2IS4 - chains D and B of the 4 polymer chains in the assembly; structure by X-ray diffraction, 2.60 A resolution.

# Chain D
Molecule: 26-nt DNA strand
Sequence (26 nucleotides; numbered 1 to 26; the number before each row is that of its first residue):
     1 TCGAGCACTG CAGTGCTCGT TGTTTA
Disordered / not traced: 1

# Chain B
Protein: DNA helicase II
From: Escherichia coli
Notes: EC 3.6.1.-
Reference sequence: P03018 (UVRD_ECOLI); numbering as in UniProt (aligned over 1-680)
Amino-acid sequence (680 residues; numbered 1 to 680; the number before each row is that of its first residue):
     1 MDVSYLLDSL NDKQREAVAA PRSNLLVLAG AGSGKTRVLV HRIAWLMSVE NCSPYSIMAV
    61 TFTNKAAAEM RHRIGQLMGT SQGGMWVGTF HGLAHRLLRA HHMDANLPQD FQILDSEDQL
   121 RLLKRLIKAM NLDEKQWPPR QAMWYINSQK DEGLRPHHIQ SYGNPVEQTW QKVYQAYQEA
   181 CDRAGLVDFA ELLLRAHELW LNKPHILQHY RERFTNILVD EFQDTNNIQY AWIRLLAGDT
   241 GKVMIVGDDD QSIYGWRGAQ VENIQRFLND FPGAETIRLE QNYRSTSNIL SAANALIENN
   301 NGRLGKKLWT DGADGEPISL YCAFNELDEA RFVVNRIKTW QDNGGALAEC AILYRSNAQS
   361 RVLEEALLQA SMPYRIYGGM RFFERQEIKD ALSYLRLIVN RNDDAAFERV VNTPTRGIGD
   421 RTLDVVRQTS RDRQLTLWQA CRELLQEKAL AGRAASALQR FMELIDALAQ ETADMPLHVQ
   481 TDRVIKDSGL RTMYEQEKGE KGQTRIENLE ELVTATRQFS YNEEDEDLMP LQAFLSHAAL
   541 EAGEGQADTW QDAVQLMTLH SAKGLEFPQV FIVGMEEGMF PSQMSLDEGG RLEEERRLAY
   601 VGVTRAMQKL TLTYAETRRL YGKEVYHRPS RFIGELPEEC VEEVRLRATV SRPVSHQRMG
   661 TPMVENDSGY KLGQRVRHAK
Disordered / not traced: 160-162, 500-502, 521-527, 539-547, 648-649, 655-656, 659-680
Differences from the reference sequence: engineered mutation Val-399 (Ala in P03018)
Bound ions: Mg2+: Thr-36 (together with AMP-PNP)
Residues lining bound ligands: AMP-PNP: Ser-9, Leu-10, Asn-11, Gln-14, Gly-30, Ala-31, Gly-32, Ser-33, Gly-34, Lys-35, Thr-36, Arg-37, Arg-73, Asp-220, Glu-221, Gln-251, Tyr-283, Arg-284, Gly-564, Glu-566, Arg-605
UniProt features mapped onto this chain:
  - binding site (ATP): Gly-32 to Arg-37, Arg-284
What the authors report for this chain:
  - binding site for AMP-PNP: Gln-14, Lys-35, Arg-37, Arg-73, Tyr-283, Arg-284, Glu-566, Arg-605
  - specificity-determining residues: Gln-14
  - catalytic residues: Glu-221, Gln-251
  - binding site for the 26-nt DNA strand (chain D): Phe-189, Tyr-254, Trp-256, Arg-355, Gly-419, His-560, Met-584
  - mutagenesis - D115A/D118A, Y621A: decreased catalytic activity
  - mutagenesis - G378T/G379T, R396E, G419T, T422A: decreased binding to dsDNA
  - mutagenesis - T422A: decreased catalytic activity on helicase
  - mutagenesis - G378T/G379T, R396E, G419T: unchanged catalytic activity on helicase
  - mutagenesis - G378T/G379T: decreased growth
  - mutagenesis - A399V: unchanged catalytic activity

# Chain D / chain B interface
Pairs across the interface (5; chain D residue first):
  DC2(D) / Tyr-621(B)  base contact
  DC2(D) / Gly-622(B)  hydrogen bond to the sugar
  DC6(D) / Lys-124(B)  phosphate contact
  DT14(D) / Arg-453(B)  salt bridge to the phosphate
  DG15(D) / Arg-453(B)  salt bridge to the phosphate
Also at the interface, not in a pair above, chain B (5 interface residues in all): Arg-619

# Summary
4 residues of chain D and 5 residues of chain B are in contact, with 1 hydrogen bond and 2 salt bridges. Polar
pairs include DC2(D)/Gly-622(B), DT14(D)/Arg-453(B) and DG15(D)/Arg-453(B). The paper reports catalytic
residues Glu-221(B) and Gln-251(B); G378T/G379T, R396E and G419T of chain B, among others, reduce binding to
dsDNA; 7 substitutions were tested in all.
Here chain D is a 26-nt DNA strand and chain B is DNA helicase II (Escherichia coli). Entry 2IS4 (Crystal
structure of UvrD-DNA-ADPNP ternary complex) was determined by X-ray diffraction, deposited together with 2IS1
and 2IS6.
